8TEA - chains D and E of the 7 polymer chains in the assembly; structure by electron microscopy, 3.40 A resolution.

# Chain D
Name: Envelope glycoprotein UL130
Organism: Human betaherpesvirus 5
Reference sequence: A0A0G2TB82 (A0A0G2TB82_HCMV); residue numbers follow UniProt; this construct covers 26-214
Amino-acid sequence (208 residues; row label = number of the first residue in the row):
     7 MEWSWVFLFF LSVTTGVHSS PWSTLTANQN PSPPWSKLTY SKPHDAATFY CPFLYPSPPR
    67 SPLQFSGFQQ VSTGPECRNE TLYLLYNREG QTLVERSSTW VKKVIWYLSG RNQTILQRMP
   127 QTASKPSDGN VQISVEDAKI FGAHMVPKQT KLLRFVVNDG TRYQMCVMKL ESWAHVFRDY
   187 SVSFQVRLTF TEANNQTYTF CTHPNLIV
Not modelled in the structure: 7-110
Construct notes: initiating methionine (7); expression tag (8-25)
Cystine bridges: C172-C207

# Chain E
Name: UL131A
Organism: Human betaherpesvirus 5
Reference sequence: Q38M12 (Q38M12_HCMV); residues 19-129 here = UniProt positions 19-129
Amino-acid sequence (130 residues; each row starts with the number of its first residue; numbering starts at 0):
     0 MEWSWVFLFF LSVTTGVHSQ CQRETAEKND YYRVPHYWDA CSRALPDQTR YKYVEQLVDL
    60 TLNYHYDASH GLDNFDVLKR INVTEVSLLI SDFRRQNRRG GTNKRTTFNA AGSLAPHARS
   120 LEFSVRLFAN
Not modelled in the structure: 0-18
Construct notes: expression tag (0-18)
Cystine bridges: C20-C40

# How chain D and chain E interact
Contacting residue pairs (111):
  W112(D) with H69(E), hydrogen bond
  Y113(D) with Y65(E), hydrogen bond (backbone-side chain); D66(E), hydrogen bond; H69(E); N73(E), hydrogen bond
  G116(D) with Y65(E), hydrogen bond (backbone-side chain)
  R117(D) with N62(E); Y65(E), hydrogen bond (backbone-side chain)
  L122(D) with L61(E)
  R124(D) with L126(E)
  M125(D) with V124(E), hydrophobic; L126(E), hydrophobic
  P126(D) with E54(E); V57(E), hydrophobic
  T128(D) with T106(E); L126(E)
  A129(D) with V53(E); V57(E), hydrophobic; F107(E)
  S130(D) with Y50(E); E54(E), hydrogen bond
  K131(D) with G99(E)
  P132(D) with Y50(E); G99(E); G100(E), hydrogen bond (backbone-backbone)
  D134(D) with T101(E)
  G135(D) with T101(E), hydrogen bond (backbone-side chain)
  N136(D) with T101(E); K103(E); R104(E); F127(E); N129(E)
  V137(D) with F127(E); A128(E); N129(E)
  Q138(D) with L126(E); F127(E), hydrogen bond (backbone-backbone)
  I139(D) with L126(E), hydrophobic; F127(E), hydrogen bond (backbone-backbone); A128(E)
  S140(D) with A128(E)
  H150(D) with S68(E); H69(E)
  M151(D) with H64(E); Y65(E), hydrophobic; S68(E)
  V152(D) with H64(E), hydrogen bond (backbone-side chain); S68(E), hydrogen bond (backbone-side chain)
  Q155(D) with Y63(E), hydrogen bond; A67(E)
  K157(D) with Y63(E); D72(E), salt bridge; L77(E)
  L159(D) with L77(E), hydrophobic
  M174(D) with I80(E), hydrophobic
  L176(D) with Y63(E), hydrophobic; L77(E), hydrophobic
  S178(D) with H64(E)
  A180(D) with H64(E)
  F183(D) with R125(E)
  D185(D) with N129(E), hydrogen bond (backbone-side chain)
  Y186(D) with A128(E)
  S187(D) with R125(E), hydrogen bond; L126(E)
  V188(D) with R125(E); L126(E), hydrogen bond (backbone-backbone)
  S189(D) with V124(E); R125(E)
  F190(D) with T60(E); L61(E), hydrophobic; H64(E); V124(E), hydrogen bond (backbone-backbone)
  Q191(D) with F122(E); S123(E), hydrogen bond
  V192(D) with T60(E); L120(E); E121(E); F122(E), hydrogen bond (backbone-backbone)
  R193(D) with S119(E); L120(E); E121(E), salt bridge
  L194(D) with V85(E), hydrophobic; R118(E); S119(E); L120(E), hydrogen bond (backbone-backbone)
  T195(D) with R118(E), hydrogen bond (side chain-backbone); S119(E)
  F196(D) with V82(E), hydrophobic; V85(E), hydrophobic; A117(E); R118(E), hydrogen bond (backbone-backbone)
  T203(D) with P115(E)
  Y204(D) with H35(E); P115(E), hydrogen bond (backbone-backbone)
  T208(D) with A114(E); P115(E); H116(E); A117(E); R118(E), hydrogen bond (backbone-side chain)
  H209(D) with H35(E), hydrogen bond; L113(E); A114(E), hydrogen bond (side chain-backbone); P115(E); R118(E)
  N211(D) with W37(E)
  L212(D) with W37(E), hydrogen bond (backbone-side chain); T83(E); S86(E)
  I213(D) with W37(E)
  V214(D) with R42(E), hydrogen bond (backbone-side chain); L44(E), hydrophobic
Interface residues without a listed pair, chain D (64 interface residues in all): S115, Q119, I121, Q127, S133, V141, F161, W179, T197, E198, N201, C207, P210
Interface residues without a listed pair, chain E (57 interface residues in all): P34, L56, D58, F74, L87, I89, N102

# In short
The interface between chain D and chain E involves 64 residues on one side and 57 on the other; the contacts
include 29 hydrogen bonds and 2 salt bridges. Polar contacts include K157(D)-D72(E), R193(D)-E121(E) and
W112(D)-H69(E).
Chain D is Envelope glycoprotein UL130 and chain E is UL131A, both from Human betaherpesvirus 5; the
structure, HCMV Pentamer in complex with CS2pt1p2_A10L Fab and CS3pt1p4_C1L Fab, was determined by electron
microscopy, deposited together with 8TCO.
